Entry 9ES8 (electron microscopy, 2.24 A resolution); this record covers chains F and H of the 18 polymer chains in the assembly.

Chain F:
Name: Cytochrome b6-f complex subunit 7
Source organism: Spinacia oleracea
UniProt: A0A9R0IV89 (A0A9R0IV89_SPIOL); residues -92 to 38 here correspond to UniProt positions 1-131 (UniProt number = residue number + 93)
Chain sequence (131 residues; numbered -92 to 38; the number before each row is that of its first residue; numbers below 1 keep their minus sign (Met-92 is residue -92)):
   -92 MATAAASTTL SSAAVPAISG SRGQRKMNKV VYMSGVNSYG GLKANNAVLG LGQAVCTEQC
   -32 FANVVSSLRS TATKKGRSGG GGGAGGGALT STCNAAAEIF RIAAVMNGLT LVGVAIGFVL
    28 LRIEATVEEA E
Unresolved in the structure: -92 to 0, 38
Residues lining bound ligands: beta-carotene (BCR): Thr17, Leu18, Val21

Chain H:
Name: Cytochrome b6-f complex subunit 8
Source organism: Spinacia oleracea
UniProt: P61045 (PETN_SPIOL); residue numbers follow UniProt; this construct covers 1-29
Chain sequence (29 residues; row label = number of the first residue in the row):
     1 MDIVSLAWAA LMVVFTFSLS LVVWGRSGL
Residues lining bound ligands: beta-carotene (BCR): Phe15, Ser18, Leu19

Chain F / chain H interface:
Residue-residue contacts (8):
  Leu16(F) with Thr16(H)
  Gly20(F) with Thr16(H); Ser20(H), hydrogen bond (backbone-side chain)
  Ile23(F) with Ser20(H)
  Gly24(F) with Ser20(H)
  Leu27(F) with Trp24(H), hydrophobic
  Leu28(F) with Trp24(H)
  Glu31(F) with Trp24(H), hydrogen bond
Other interface residues (no listed pair), chain F (12 interface residues in all): Met13, Thr17, Val19, Val21, Phe25
Other interface residues (no listed pair), chain H (10 interface residues in all): Met12, Phe15, Leu19, Val23, Ser27, Gly28, Leu29

In short:
Chain F and chain H form an interface of 12 and 10 residues respectively; the contacts include 2 hydrogen
bonds. Polar pairs include Gly20(F)-Ser20(H) and Glu31(F)-Trp24(H). Beta-carotene is bound between chain F and
chain H.
Chain F is Cytochrome b6-f complex subunit 7 and chain H is Cytochrome b6-f complex subunit 8, both from
Spinacia oleracea; the structure, Cryo-EM structure of Spinacia oleracea cytochrome b6f with
decylplastoquinone bound at plastoquionol reduction site, was determined by electron microscopy together with
9ES7 and 9ES9 from the same study.
